8FNQ - chains A and C of the 12 polymer chains in the assembly; structure by electron microscopy, 2.80 A resolution.

# Chain A (and C)
Name: Lamina-associated polypeptide 2, isoform alpha, Integrase chimera
Source organism: Homo sapiens
Notes: EC 2.7.7.-, 3.1.-.-; chain C of this document is another copy of the same molecule, construct and numbering; everything in this record applies to it too
Reference sequence: chimeric construct of P42166, P12497: residues -53 to -3 from P42166 (LAP2A_HUMAN) positions 50-100 (UniProt number = residue number + 103); residues 1-288 from P12497 positions 1148-1435 (UniProt number = residue number + 1147)
Sequence (364 residues; row label = number of the first residue in the row; numbers below 1 keep their minus sign (Gly-75 is residue -75)):
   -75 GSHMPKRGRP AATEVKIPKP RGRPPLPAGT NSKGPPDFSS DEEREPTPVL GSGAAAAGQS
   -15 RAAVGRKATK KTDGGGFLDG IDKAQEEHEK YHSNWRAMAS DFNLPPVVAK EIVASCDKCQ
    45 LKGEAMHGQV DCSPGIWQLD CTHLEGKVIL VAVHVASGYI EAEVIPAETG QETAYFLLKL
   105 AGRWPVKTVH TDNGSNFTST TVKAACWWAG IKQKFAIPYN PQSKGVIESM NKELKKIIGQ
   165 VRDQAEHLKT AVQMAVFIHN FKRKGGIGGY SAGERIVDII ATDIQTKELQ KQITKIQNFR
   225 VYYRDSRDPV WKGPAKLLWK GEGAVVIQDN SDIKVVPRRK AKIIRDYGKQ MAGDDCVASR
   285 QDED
Disordered / not traced: -75 to 0, 229-235, 269-288 (chain C: -75 to 211, 278-288)
Sequence notes: expression tag (-75 to -54); conflict Gln-17 (Arg86 in P42166); linker (-2 to 0); engineered mutation Lys138 (Glu1285 in P12497), Ala140 (Gly1287 in P12497), Lys148 (Gln1295 in P12497)
Metal / ion sites: Zn2+: His12, His16, Cys40, Cys43; Mg2+ site 1: Asp64, Asp116 (together with OZ1); Mg2+ site 2: Asp64, Glu152 (together with OZ1)
Residues lining bound ligands: OZ1 (4-amino-N-[(2,4-difluorophenyl)methyl]-1-hydroxy-6-(6-hydroxyhexyl)-2-oxo-1,2-dihydro-1,8-naphthyridine-3-carboxamide): Asp64, Cys65, Asp116, Asn117, Gly118, Pro142, Tyr143, Pro145, Gln146, Lys148, Glu152
Curated features (UniProtKB/Swiss-Prot):
  - modified residue: Thr-46 (Phosphothreonine), Ser-44 (Phosphoserine), Ser-37 (Phosphoserine), Ser-36 (Phosphoserine), Thr-29 (Phosphothreonine), Ser-24 (Phosphoserine), Arg-15 (Omega-N-methylarginine)
  - zinc finger: Asp3 to Gln44 (Integrase-type)
  - DNA-binding region: Phe223 to Asp270 (Integrase-type)
  - binding site (Zn(2+)): His12, His16, Cys40, Cys43
  - binding site (Mg(2+)): Asp64, Asp116, Glu152
What the authors report for this chain:
  - binding site for OZ1: Asn117, Gly118, Pro142, Tyr143
  - conformationally variable residues: Tyr143
  - catalytic residues: Glu152 (citing earlier work)
  - mutagenesis - G140A (3- to 5-fold), Q148K (5- to 10-fold): decreased catalytic activity
  - mutagenesis - E138K: unchanged catalytic activity
  - mutagenesis - Q148K: decreased growth
  - mutagenesis - E138K/G140A/Q148K (1.0 kcal/mol): decreased binding to DTG (from molecular simulation)

# Interface between chain A and chain C
Contacting residue pairs (64):
  Glu48(A) - Arg231(C)  salt bridge
  Met50(A) - Arg231(C)
  Gln53(A) - Arg228(C)
  Gln53(A) - Asp229(C)  hydrogen bond (side chain-backbone)
  Gln53(A) - Ser230(C)
  Gln53(A) - Asp232(C)  hydrogen bond (side chain-backbone)
  Gln53(A) - Pro233(C)
  Gln53(A) - Lys264(C)  hydrogen bond
  Val54(A) - Arg263(C)
  Asp55(A) - Arg263(C)
  Cys56(A) - Trp235(C)  hydrophobic
  Cys56(A) - Arg263(C)  hydrogen bond (backbone-backbone)
  Ser57(A) - Arg262(C)
  Ser57(A) - Arg263(C)
  Pro58(A) - Arg262(C)
  Ala80(A) - Lys266(C)
  Ile191(A) - Tyr226(C)  hydrogen bond (backbone-side chain)
  Ile191(A) - Ile268(C)  hydrophobic
  Gly192(A) - Asp270(C)
  Tyr194(A) - Asp270(C)
  Tyr194(A) - Tyr271(C)  hydrogen bond (side chain-backbone)
  Asp202(A) - Ile268(C)
  Asp202(A) - Arg269(C)  hydrogen bond (side chain-backbone)
  Asp202(A) - Asp270(C)  hydrogen bond (side chain-backbone)
  Asp202(A) - Tyr271(C)
  Ile203(A) - Ile267(C)
  Ala205(A) - Tyr271(C)
  Thr206(A) - Phe223(C)
  Thr206(A) - Ile267(C)
  Thr206(A) - Ile268(C)
  Thr206(A) - Arg269(C)
  Asp207(A) - Lys244(C)  salt bridge
  Gln209(A) - Phe223(C)
  Thr210(A) - Phe223(C)
  Thr210(A) - Leu241(C)
  Thr210(A) - Lys244(C)  hydrogen bond
  Lys211(A) - Lys244(C)
  Leu213(A) - Gln216(C)
  Leu213(A) - Lys219(C)
  Leu213(A) - Ile220(C)  hydrophobic
  Leu213(A) - Phe223(C)  hydrophobic
  Gln214(A) - Ile220(C)
  Gln214(A) - Leu242(C)
  Gln214(A) - Trp243(C)
  Gln214(A) - Lys244(C)  hydrogen bond (side chain-backbone)
  Gln216(A) - Gln216(C)
  Ile217(A) - Leu213(C)
  Ile217(A) - Gln216(C)
  Ile217(A) - Ile217(C)  hydrophobic
  Ile217(A) - Ile220(C)  hydrophobic
  Ile220(A) - Leu213(C)  hydrophobic
  Gln221(A) - Leu213(C)
  Leu242(A) - Trp243(C)
  Trp243(A) - Gln221(C)
  Trp243(A) - Leu242(C)
  Trp243(A) - Ile257(C)  hydrophobic
  Glu246(A) - Gln252(C)  hydrogen bond
  Ala248(A) - Ile257(C)  hydrophobic
  Val250(A) - Val250(C)  hydrophobic
  Val250(A) - Ile257(C)  hydrophobic
  Ile257(A) - Trp243(C)  hydrophobic
  Ile257(A) - Ala248(C)  hydrophobic
  Val259(A) - Ile257(C)  hydrophobic
  Val259(A) - Val259(C)  hydrophobic
Other interface residues (no listed pair), chain A (34 interface residues in all): Val79
Other interface residues (no listed pair), chain C (34 interface residues in all): Ala265

# In short
Chain A and chain C each contribute 34 residues to their interface, with 11 hydrogen bonds and 2 salt bridges.
Polar contacts include Glu48(A)-Arg231(C), Asp207(A)-Lys244(C) and Gln53(A)-Asp229(C). Ligands of chain A:
compound OZ1. From the paper: the catalytic residue Glu152(A); G140A and Q148K of chain A reduce catalytic
activity; 4 substitutions were tested in all.
Both chains are Lamina-associated polypeptide 2, isoform alpha, Integrase chimera (Homo sapiens). Entry 8FNQ
(Structure of E138K/G140A/Q148K HIV-1 intasome with 4d bound) was determined by electron microscopy, deposited
together with 8FND, 8FNG, 8FNH, 8FNJ, 8FNL, 8FNM, 8FNO and 8FNP.
